PDB entry 2Z9B | X-ray diffraction, 1.70 A resolution | chain A

# Chain A
Name: FMN-dependent NADH-azoreductase
Source organism: Escherichia coli
Notes: EC 1.7.1.6
UniProtKB: P41407 (AZOR_ECOLI); residues 1-200 here correspond to UniProt positions 2-201 (UniProt number = residue number + 1)
Amino-acid sequence (200 residues; each row starts with the number of its first residue):
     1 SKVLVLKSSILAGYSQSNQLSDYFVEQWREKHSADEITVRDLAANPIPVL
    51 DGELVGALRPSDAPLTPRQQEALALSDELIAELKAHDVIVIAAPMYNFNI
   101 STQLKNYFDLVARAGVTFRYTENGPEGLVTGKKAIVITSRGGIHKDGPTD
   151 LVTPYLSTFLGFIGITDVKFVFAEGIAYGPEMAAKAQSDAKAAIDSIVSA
Unresolved in the structure: 58-64
Ligand contacts: FMN (flavin mononucleotide): S9, L11, Y14, S15, Q16, S17, N18, L50, V55, P94, M95, Y96, N97, F98, S139, R140, G141, G142, H144, I176
UniProt features mapped onto this chain:
  - binding site (FMN): S9, S15 to S17, M95 to F98, S139 to H144

# In short
Chain A binds flavin mononucleotide. From UniProt: 14 FMN-binding residues.
Chain A is FMN-dependent NADH-azoreductase (Escherichia coli); the structure, The crystal structure of AzoR
(azoreductase) from Escherichia coli: Reduced AzoR in tetragonal crystals, was determined by X-ray diffraction
(same publication as 2Z98, 2Z9C and 2Z9D).
